Entry 5XOV (X-ray diffraction, 2.68 A resolution); this record covers chains I and J of the 5 polymer chains in the assembly.

Chain I:
Molecule: V-delta chain of T cell receptor
Source organism: Homo sapiens
Amino-acid sequence (207 residues; row label = number of the first residue in the row):
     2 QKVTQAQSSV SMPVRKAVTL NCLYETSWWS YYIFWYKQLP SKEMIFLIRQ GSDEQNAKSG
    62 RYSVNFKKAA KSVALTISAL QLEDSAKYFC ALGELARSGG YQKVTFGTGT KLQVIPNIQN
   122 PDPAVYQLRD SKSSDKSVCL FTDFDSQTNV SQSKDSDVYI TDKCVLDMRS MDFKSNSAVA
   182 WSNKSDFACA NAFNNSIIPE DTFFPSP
Disulfide bonds: Cys23-Cys91, Cys140-Cys190

Chain J:
Molecule: V-beta chain of T cell receptor
Source organism: Homo sapiens
Amino-acid sequence (245 residues; numbered 1 to 245; the number before each row is that of its first residue):
     1 SQTIHQWPAT LVQPVGSPLS LECTVEGTSN PNLYWYRQAA GRGLQLLFYS VGIGQISSEV
    61 PQNLSASRPQ DRQFILSSKK LLLSDSGFYL CAWSVSVGAG VPTIYFGEGS WLTVVEDLNK
   121 VFPPEVAVFE PSEAEISHTQ KATLVCLATG FFPDHVELSW WVNGKEVHSG VCTDPQPLKE
   181 QPALNDSRYA LSSRLRVSAT FWQNPRNHFR CQVQFYGLSE NDEWTQDRAK PVTQIVSAEA
   241 WGRAD
Disulfide bonds: Cys23-Cys91, Cys146-Cys211

Interface between chain I and chain J:
Contacting residue pairs (93; chain I residue first):
  Tyr33(I) - Val101(J)
  Phe35(I) - Pro102(J)
  Phe35(I) - Thr103(J)
  Tyr37(I) - Ile104(J)  hydrogen bond (side chain-backbone)
  Tyr37(I) - Phe106(J)  hydrophobic
  Gln39(I) - Gln38(J)  hydrogen bond
  Lys43(I) - Gln38(J)  hydrogen bond
  Lys43(I) - Ala40(J)
  Lys43(I) - Gly41(J)
  Lys43(I) - Phe88(J)
  Lys43(I) - Trp111(J)
  Met45(I) - Leu44(J)  hydrophobic
  Met45(I) - Phe106(J)  hydrophobic
  Phe47(I) - Thr103(J)
  Phe47(I) - Tyr105(J)  hydrophobic
  Arg50(I) - Val101(J)
  Arg50(I) - Thr103(J)  hydrogen bond
  Lys88(I) - Gly41(J)  hydrogen bond (side chain-backbone)
  Lys88(I) - Arg42(J)
  Phe90(I) - Gln38(J)
  Phe90(I) - Arg42(J)
  Phe90(I) - Leu44(J)  hydrophobic
  Gly101(I) - Val51(J)
  Tyr102(I) - Asn32(J)
  Tyr102(I) - Tyr49(J)
  Tyr102(I) - Glu59(J)  hydrogen bond
  Tyr102(I) - Val97(J)  hydrophobic
  Gln103(I) - Pro102(J)
  Lys104(I) - Glu59(J)
  Val105(I) - Tyr36(J)  hydrogen bond (backbone-side chain)
  Val105(I) - Ile104(J)  hydrophobic
  Phe107(I) - Tyr36(J)  hydrophobic
  Phe107(I) - Leu44(J)  hydrophobic
  Phe107(I) - Phe106(J)  hydrophobic
  Gly108(I) - Arg42(J)
  Gly108(I) - Gly43(J)
  Thr109(I) - Arg42(J)
  Thr109(I) - Gly43(J)
  Asp123(I) - His138(J)  salt bridge
  Tyr127(I) - Ser132(J)
  Tyr127(I) - Ala134(J)  hydrophobic
  Tyr127(I) - Glu135(J)
  Tyr127(I) - His138(J)
  Tyr127(I) - Thr139(J)
  Gln128(I) - Ser132(J)
  Leu129(I) - Phe129(J)
  Leu129(I) - Glu130(J)
  Leu129(I) - Thr143(J)
  Leu129(I) - Val145(J)  hydrophobic
  Arg130(I) - Phe129(J)
  Arg130(I) - Glu130(J)  hydrogen bond (backbone-backbone)
  Asp131(I) - Val128(J)
  Asp131(I) - Phe129(J)
  Ser132(I) - Val128(J)  hydrogen bond (backbone-backbone)
  Ser132(I) - Glu130(J)  hydrogen bond
  Ser132(I) - Glu239(J)  hydrogen bond (side chain-backbone)
  Ser132(I) - Ala240(J)
  Lys133(I) - Glu239(J)
  Lys137(I) - Phe129(J)
  Ser138(I) - Phe129(J)
  Leu141(I) - Thr143(J)
  Asp144(I) - Thr139(J)
  Asp144(I) - Arg196(J)  salt bridge
  Tyr160(I) - Glu180(J)  hydrogen bond (side chain-backbone)
  Thr162(I) - Asp174(J)
  Thr162(I) - Ser192(J)
  Thr162(I) - Arg194(J)
  Cys165(I) - Cys172(J)  disulfide
  Cys165(I) - Arg194(J)
  Val166(I) - Cys172(J)  hydrogen bond (backbone-side chain)
  Leu167(I) - Gly170(J)
  Leu167(I) - Val171(J)
  Leu167(I) - Cys172(J)  hydrophobic
  Leu167(I) - Arg196(J)
  Asp168(I) - Ser169(J)  hydrogen bond (backbone-side chain)
  Asp168(I) - Gly170(J)  hydrogen bond (backbone-backbone)
  Met169(I) - Arg196(J)
  Met169(I) - Val197(J)
  Met169(I) - Ser198(J)
  Arg170(I) - Ser169(J)  hydrogen bond (backbone-side chain)
  Met172(I) - Ser198(J)
  Phe174(I) - Lys141(J)
  Phe174(I) - Arg196(J)
  Ser176(I) - Arg196(J)  hydrogen bond
  Ser178(I) - Arg194(J)  hydrogen bond (backbone-side chain)
  Ala179(I) - Arg194(J)
  Val180(I) - Ser192(J)
  Val180(I) - Arg194(J)
  Trp182(I) - Leu147(J)
  Trp182(I) - Leu178(J)  hydrophobic
  Trp182(I) - Ala190(J)  hydrophobic
  Phe204(I) - His138(J)
  Pro206(I) - Ala134(J)  hydrophobic
Other interface residues (no listed pair), chain I (55 interface residues in all): Glu44, Leu96, Gly100, Val139, Thr143, Ser157, Ile161, Asp163
Other interface residues (no listed pair), chain J (55 interface residues in all): Tyr34, Leu90, Glu108, Ala127, Pro131, Leu144, Thr173, Lys179
Disulfides between the chains: Cys165(I)-Cys172(J)

In short:
The chain I/chain J interface involves 55 residues from each chain, with 1 disulfide bond, 18 hydrogen bonds
and 2 salt bridges. Among the polar pairs are Asp123(I)-His138(J), Asp144(I)-Arg196(J) and Tyr37(I)-Ile104(J).
Here chain I is V-delta chain of T cell receptor and chain J is V-beta chain of T cell receptor, both from
Homo sapiens. Entry 5XOV (Crystal structure of peptide-HLA-A24 bound to S19-2 V-delta/V-beta TCR) was
determined by X-ray diffraction together with 5XOS and 5XOT from the same study.
